Entry 9QT5 (electron microscopy, 3.13 A resolution); this record covers chains S and 1 of the 30 polymer chains in the assembly.

[Chain S]
Molecule: Large ribosomal subunit protein uL22
From: Streptomyces fradiae ATCC 10745
UniProtKB: A0A1Y2NNI7 (A0A1Y2NNI7_STRFR); residues 1-115 here = UniProt positions 1-115
Chain sequence (115 residues; numbered 1 to 115; the number before each row is that of its first residue):
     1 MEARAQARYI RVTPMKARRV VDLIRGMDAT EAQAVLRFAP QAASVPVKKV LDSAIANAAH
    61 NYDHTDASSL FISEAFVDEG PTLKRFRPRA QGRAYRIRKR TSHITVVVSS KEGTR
Not modelled in the structure: 112-115

[Chain 1]
Molecule: 23S rRNA
From: Streptomyces fradiae ATCC 10745
Sequence (3119 nucleotides; numbered 1 to 3119; the number before each row is that of its first residue):
     1 GGCCAAGUUU AUAAGGGCGC ACGGUGGAUG CCUUGGCACC AGGAACCGAU GAAGGACGUG
    61 GGAGGCCGCG AUAGGCCCCG GGGAGCUGUC AACCGAGCUU UGAUCCGGGG GUGUCCGAAU
   121 GGGGAAACCC GGCAGUCGUC AUGGGCUGUC ACCCACUGCU GAACACAUAG GCAGUGUGGA
   181 GGGAACGAGG GGAAGUGAAA CAUCUCAGUA CCCUCAGGAA GAGAAAACAA CCGUGAUUCC
   241 GGGAGUAGUG GCGAGCGAAA CCGGAUGAGG CCAAACCGUA UGCGUGUGAU ACCCGGCAGG
   301 GGUUGCGCAU GCGGGGUUGU GGGAUCUCUC UUUCACGGUC UGCCGGCCGU GAGACGAGUC
   361 AGAAACCGUU GAUGUAGGCG AAGGACAUGC GAAAGGUCCG GCGUAGAGGG UAAGACCCCC
   421 GUAGCUGAAA CAUUGACGGC UCGUUUGAGA GACACCCAAG UAGCACGGGG CCCGAGAAAU
   481 CCCGUGUGAA UCUGGCGGGA CCACCCGCUA AGCCUAAAUA UUCCCUGGUG ACCGAUAGCG
   541 GAUAGUACCG UGAGGGAAUG GUGAAAAGUA CCGCGGGAGC GGAGUGAAAU AGUACCUGAA
   601 ACCGUGUGCC UACAAGCCGU GGGAGCGUCG GACAUGCUUU GCAUGUCUCG UGACUGCGUG
   661 CCUUUUGAAG AAUGAGCCUG CGAGUUUGCG GUGCGUUGCG AGGUUAACCC GUGUGGGGAA
   721 GCCGUAGCGA AAGCGAGUCC GAAUAGGGCG AUCGAGUAGC GCGCUCAAGA CCCGAAGCGG
   781 AGUGAUCUAG CCAUGGGCAG GUUGAAGCGG AGGUAAGACU UCGUGGAGGA CCGAACCCAC
   841 CAGGGUUGAA AACCUGGGGG AUGACCUGUG GUUAGGGGUG AAAGGCCAAU CAAACUCCGU
   901 GAUAGCUGGU UCUCCCCGAA AUGCAUUUAG GUGCAGCGUC GUGUGUUUCU UGCCGGAGGU
   961 AGAGCACUGG AUAGGCGAUG GGCCCUACCG GGUUACUGAC CUUAGCCAAA CUCCGAAUGC
  1021 CGGUAAGUGA GAGCGCGGCA GUGAGACUGU GGGGGAUAAG CUCCAUGGUC GAGAGGGAAA
  1081 CAGCCCAGAG CAUCGACUAA GGCCCCUAAG CGUACGCUAA GUGGGAAAGG AUGUGGAGUC
  1141 GCAGAGACAA CCAGGAGGUU GGCUUAGAAG CAGCCACCCU UGAAAGAGUG CGUAAUAGCU
  1201 CACUGGUCAA GUGAUUCCGC GCCGACAAUG UAGCGGGGCU CAAGCGUACC GCCGAAGUCG
  1261 UGUCAUUGCA GCAUAAGCCC CAACGGGUGC UGUGAUGGGU AGGGGAGCGU CGUGUGCCGG
  1321 GUGAAGCAGC CGCGGAAGCG AGUUGUGGAC GGUUCACGAG UGAGAAUGCA GGCAUGAGUA
  1381 GCGAUACACA CGUGAGAAAC GUGUGCGCCG AUUGACUAAG GGUUCCUGGG UCAAGCUGAU
  1441 CUGCCCAGGG UAAGUCGGGA CCUAAGGCGA GGCCGACAGG CGUAGUCGAU GGACAACCGG
  1501 UUGAUAUUCC GGUACCCGCU UUGAAGCGCC AGCGCUGAAC CCAGCGAUGC UAAGCCCGUG
  1561 AAACCGCCGU GUGCGUCUUC GGACAAGCAC GGAGUGGUGG AGCCGGUGGC CCAGACUGGU
  1621 AGUAGGUGAG CGAUGGGGUG ACGCAGGAAG GUAGUCCAGC CCGGGCGGUG GUUGUCCCGG
  1681 GGUAAGGGUG UAGGCCGUGU GGUAGGCAAA UCCGUCACAC GUUAAGGCUG AGACCUGAUG
  1741 CCGAGCCGAU UGUGGUGAAG UGGAUGAUCC UAUGCUGUCG AGAAAAGCCU CUAGCGAGUU
  1801 UCAUGGCGGC CCGUACCCUA AACCGACUCA GGUGGUCAGG UAGAGAAUAC CGAGGCGUUC
  1861 GGGUGAACUA UGGUUAAGGA ACUCGGCAAA AUGCCCCCGU AACUUCGGGA GAAGGGGGGC
  1921 CACUUCUGGU GAUCACUCUU GCAGUGUGAG CUGGGGGUGG CCGCAGAGAC CAGCGAGAAG
  1981 CGACUGUUUA CUAAAAACAC AGGUCCGUGC GAAGCCGUAA GGCGAUGUAU ACGGACUGAC
  2041 GCCUGCCCGG UGCUGGAACG UUAAGGGGAC CGGUUAGCUU GGAUUCGUCC GGGCGAAGCU
  2101 GAGAACUUAA GCGCCAGUAA ACGGCGGUGG UAACUAUAAC CAUCCUAAGG UAGCGAAAUU
  2161 CCUUGUCGGG UAAGUUCCGA CCUGCACGAA UGGCGUAACG ACUUCUCGAC UGUCUCAACC
  2221 AUAGGCCCGG UGAAAUUGCA CUACGAGUAA AGAUGCUCGU UUCGCGCAGC AGGACGGAAA
  2281 GACCCCGGGA CCUUUACUAC AGUUUGAUAU UGGUGUUCGG UUCGGCUUGU GUAGGAUAGG
  2341 UGGGAGACUG UGAAACUGUG ACGCCAGUCA UGGUGGAGUC GUCGUUGAAA UACCACUCUG
  2401 GUCGUGCUGG AUGUCUAACC UGGGUCCGUG AUCCGGAUCA GGGACAGUGU CUGAUGGGUA
  2461 GUUUAACUGG GGCGGUUGCC UCCUAAAGGG UAACGGAGGC GCCCAAAGGU UCCCUCAGCC
  2521 UGGUUGGCAA UCAGGUGUUG AGUGUAAGUG CACAAGGGAG CUUGACUGUG AGACCGACGG
  2581 GUCGAGCAGG GACGAAAGUC GGGACUAGUG AUCCGGCGGU GGCUUGUGGA AGCGCCGUCG
  2641 CUCAACGGAU AAAAGGUACC CCGGGGAUAA CAGGCUGAUC UUCCCCAAGA GUCCAUAUCG
  2701 ACGGGAUGGU UUGGCACCUC GAUGUCGGCU CGUCGCAUCC UGGGGCUGGA GUCGGUCCCA
  2761 AGGGUUGGGC UGUUCGCCCA UUAAAGCGGU ACGCGAGCUG GGUUUAGAAC GUCGUGAGAC
  2821 AGUUCGGUCC CUAUCCGCUG CGCGCGCAGG AACAUUGAGA AGGGCUGUCC CUAGUACGAG
  2881 AGGACCGGGA CGGACGAACC UCUGGUGUGC CAGUUGUUCU GCCAAGGGCA UGGCUGGUUG
  2941 GCUACGUUCG GGAGGGAUAA CCGCUGAAAG CAUCUAAGCG GGAAGCCUGC UUCGAGAUGA
  3001 GUGUUCCCAC CUCCUUGAGA GGGUAAGGCU CCCAGUAGAC GACUGGGUUG AUAGGCCGGA
  3061 UAUGGAAGCC CAGUGAUGGG UGGAGUUGAC CGGUACUAAU AGGCCGAGGG CUUGUCCUC
Not modelled in the structure: 1-4, 279-311, 333-353, 629-647, 753-754, 806-825, 973-1003, 1029-1031, 1132-1220, 1270-1291, 1519-1630, 1721-1726, 1745-1756, 1795-1806, 2076-2096, 2126-2145, 2279-2281, 2317-2410, 2523-2531, 2721-2723, 2970, 3012-3020, 3100-3104, 3114-3119

[How chain S and chain 1 interact]
Residue-residue contacts (83; chain S residue first):
  Arg4(S) with C580(1), phosphate contact; G581(1), salt bridge to the phosphate
  Ala5(S) with C580(1), sugar contact
  Gln6(S) with G579(1), hydrogen bond to the sugar; C580(1), hydrogen bond to the sugar
  Ala7(S) with G579(1), sugar contact
  Arg8(S) with G579(1), hydrogen bond to the sugar; C580(1), salt bridge to the phosphate
  Tyr9(S) with A594(1), stacking on the base
  Ile10(S) with A578(1), base contact
  Arg11(S) with G2232(1), salt bridge to the phosphate
  Thr13(S) with G1378(1), hydrogen bond to the base; G2232(1), phosphate contact
  Met15(S) with G1378(1), base contact
  Lys16(S) with G1378(1), base contact; U2231(1), salt bridge to the phosphate; G2232(1), salt bridge to the phosphate
  Arg18(S) with C603(1), hydrogen bond to the sugar; G604(1), sugar contact
  Arg19(S) with G2230(1), salt bridge to the phosphate
  Arg25(S) with U605(1), salt bridge to the phosphate
  Gln41(S) with G2229(1), hydrogen bond to the phosphate; G2230(1), phosphate contact
  Ala42(S) with G2230(1), hydrogen bond to the phosphate
  Lys49(S) with G575(1), phosphate contact; G577(1), base contact
  Asp52(S) with C574(1), sugar contact
  Ser53(S) with C574(1), hydrogen bond to the base; G579(1), hydrogen bond to the base
  Ala56(S) with C574(1), sugar contact
  Asn57(S) with G573(1), hydrogen bond to the base; G581(1), hydrogen bond to the sugar
  His60(S) with C572(1), hydrogen bond to the sugar; G573(1), hydrogen bond to the sugar
  Asn61(S) with G581(1), hydrogen bond to the sugar; G582(1), hydrogen bond to the sugar
  Tyr62(S) with G581(1), sugar contact; G582(1), phosphate contact
  Phe76(S) with G604(1), sugar contact; U605(1), sugar contact
  Val77(S) with G604(1), sugar contact
  Asp78(S) with G23(1), base contact; G24(1), sugar contact
  Glu79(S) with G24(1), hydrogen bond to the sugar; U25(1), sugar contact; A1374(1), phosphate contact
  Pro81(S) with U25(1), phosphate contact
  Lys84(S) with C1373(1), salt bridge to the phosphate
  Arg85(S) with A1433(1), hydrogen bond to the phosphate; A1434(1), salt bridge to the phosphate
  Arg87(S) with G1435(1), salt bridge to the phosphate; C1436(1), sugar contact
  Pro88(S) with A1826(1), base contact; C1827(1), sugar contact
  Arg89(S) with G848(1), salt bridge to the phosphate; A1826(1), hydrogen bond to the base; A2233(1), base contact; U2832(1), base contact
  Ala90(S) with U847(1), phosphate contact; G848(1), hydrogen bond to the phosphate
  Gln91(S) with U847(1), phosphate contact; G848(1), base contact; A851(1), hydrogen bond to the phosphate
  Gly92(S) with A851(1), base contact; A1826(1), base contact
  Arg93(S) with U847(1), hydrogen bond to the sugar; A1826(1), hydrogen bond to the base
  Ala94(S) with A1826(1), base contact
  Tyr95(S) with U847(1), hydrogen bond to the sugar; A2233(1), sugar contact; A2234(1), sugar contact
  Arg96(S) with A2233(1), hydrogen bond to the sugar
  Ile97(S) with G2232(1), phosphate contact; A2233(1), sugar contact
  Arg98(S) with G2232(1), phosphate contact; A2233(1), salt bridge to the phosphate; A2234(1), salt bridge to the phosphate
  Lys99(S) with A1434(1), phosphate contact; G1435(1), salt bridge to the phosphate; G2232(1), phosphate contact
  Arg100(S) with A1374(1), salt bridge to the phosphate
  His103(S) with G24(1), sugar contact; U25(1), salt bridge to the phosphate
Interface residues without a listed pair, chain S (51 interface residues in all): Val12, Pro40, Ala43, Gly80, Thr82
Interface residues without a listed pair, chain 1 (44 interface residues in all): G26, G576, C602, A850, G1372, G1376, A1380, U1437

[Summary]
The interface between chain S and chain 1 involves 51 residues on one side and 44 on the other; the contacts
include 24 hydrogen bonds, 16 salt bridges and 1 aromatic stacking contact. Among the polar pairs are
Thr13(S)-G1378(1), Ser53(S)-C574(1) and Ser53(S)-G579(1).
Chain S is Large ribosomal subunit protein uL22 and chain 1 is 23S rRNA, both from Streptomyces fradiae ATCC
10745; the structure, Structure of the 50S ribosomal subunit from the antibiotic-producing bacterium
Streptomyces fradiae, was determined by electron microscopy.
